Entry 4BXW (X-ray diffraction, 2.71 A resolution); this record covers chains A and B of the 3 polymer chains in the assembly.

# Chain A (and B)
Protein: Factor xa
From: Pseudonaja textilis
Notes: fragment: egf2-catalytic domain construct, residues 41-463; chain B of this document is another copy of the same molecule, construct and numbering; everything in this record applies to it too
UniProtKB: Q6IT10 (Q6IT10_PSETT); residues 1-423 here correspond to UniProt positions 41-463 (UniProt number = residue number + 40)
Sequence (423 residues; each row starts with the number of its first residue):
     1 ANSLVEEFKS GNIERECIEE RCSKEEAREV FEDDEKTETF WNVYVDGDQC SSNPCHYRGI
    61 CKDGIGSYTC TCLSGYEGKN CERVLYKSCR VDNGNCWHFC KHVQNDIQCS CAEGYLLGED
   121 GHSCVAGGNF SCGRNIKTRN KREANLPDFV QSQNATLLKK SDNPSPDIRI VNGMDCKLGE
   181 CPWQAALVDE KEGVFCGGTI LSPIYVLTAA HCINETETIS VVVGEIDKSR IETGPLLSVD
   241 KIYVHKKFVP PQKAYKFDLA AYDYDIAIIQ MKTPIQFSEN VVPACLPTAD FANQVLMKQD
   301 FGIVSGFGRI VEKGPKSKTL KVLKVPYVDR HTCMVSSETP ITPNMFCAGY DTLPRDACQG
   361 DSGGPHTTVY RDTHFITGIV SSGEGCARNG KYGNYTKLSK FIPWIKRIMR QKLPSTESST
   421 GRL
Disordered / not traced: 1-88, 103-106, 138-169, 411-423 (chain B: 1-88, 103-106, 138-169, 412-423)
Disulfide bonds: Cys89-Cys100, Cys96-Cys109, Cys111-Cys124, Cys132-Cys285, Cys176-Cys181, Cys196-Cys212, Cys333-Cys347, Cys358-Cys386
Glycans and other covalent adducts: compound 0GJ linked to Ser362
Ion coordination: Na+: Tyr350, Asp351, Arg388, Lys391
Small-molecule neighbours: 0GJ (L-alpha-glutamyl-N-{(1S)-4-{[amino(iminio)methyl]amino}-1-[(1S)-2-chloro-1-hydroxyethyl]butyl}glycinamide): His211, Tyr262, Asp356, Ala357, Cys358, Gln359, Gly360, Asp361, Val380, Ser381, Ser382, Gly383, Gly385, Cys386, Gly393, Asn394

# Chain A / chain B interface
Pairs across the interface (13; chain A residue first):
  Asp189(A) with Phe257(B)
  Asn214(A) with Lys246(B)
  Glu215(A) with Phe257(B)
  Thr216(A) with Phe257(B)
  Glu217(A) with Phe257(B); Leu259(B)
  Asp240(A) with Lys246(B); Arg407(B), salt bridge
  Lys241(A) with Arg407(B)
  Lys246(A) with Asp240(B)
  Gln252(A) with Gln252(B), hydrogen bond
  Phe257(A) with Thr216(B); Glu217(B)
Other interface residues (no listed pair), chain A (11 interface residues in all): Val239
Other interface residues (no listed pair), chain B (9 interface residues in all): Glu215

# In short
11 residues of chain A and 9 residues of chain B are in contact; the contacts include 1 hydrogen bond and 1
salt bridge. Polar pairs include Asp240(A)-Arg407(B) and Gln252(A)-Gln252(B). Compound 0GJ is covalently
linked to Ser362(A).
Both chains are Factor xa (Pseudonaja textilis). Entry 4BXW (Crystal Structure of the Prothrombinase Complex
from the Venom of Pseudonaja Textilis) was determined by X-ray diffraction, deposited together with 4BXS.
